8ZI7 - chain A; structure by X-ray diffraction, 2.10 A resolution.

# Chain A
Name: UGT-glycosyltransferase 76G4
From: Stevia rebaudiana
Notes: EC 2.4.1.-
Chain sequence (458 residues; each row starts with the number of its first residue):
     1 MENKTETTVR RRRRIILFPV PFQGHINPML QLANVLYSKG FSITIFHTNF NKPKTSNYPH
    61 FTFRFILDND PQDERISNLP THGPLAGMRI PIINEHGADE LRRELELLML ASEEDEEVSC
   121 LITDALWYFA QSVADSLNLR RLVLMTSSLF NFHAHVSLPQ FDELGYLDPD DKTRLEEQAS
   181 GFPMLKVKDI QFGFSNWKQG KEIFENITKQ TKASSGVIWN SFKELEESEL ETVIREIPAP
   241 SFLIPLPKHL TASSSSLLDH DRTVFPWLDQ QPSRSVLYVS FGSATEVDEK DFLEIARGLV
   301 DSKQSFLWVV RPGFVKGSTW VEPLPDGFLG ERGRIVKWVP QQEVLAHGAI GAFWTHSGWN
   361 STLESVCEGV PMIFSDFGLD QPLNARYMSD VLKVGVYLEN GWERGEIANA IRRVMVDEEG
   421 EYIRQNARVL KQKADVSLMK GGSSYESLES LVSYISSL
Not modelled in the structure: 1-11, 158-187, 249-262
Ion coordination: Na+: Gly-330, Leu-458
Small-molecule neighbours: Rubusoside (AQ9; 1-O-[(8alpha,9beta,10alpha,13alpha)-13-(beta-D-glucopyranosyloxy)-18-oxokaur-16-en-18-yl]-beta-D-glucopyranose): Phe-22, His-25, Gly-83, Pro-84, Ala-86, Gly-87, Ile-90, Pro-91, Leu-126, Ser-147, Asn-151, His-155, Phe-194, Trp-197, Gln-199, Gly-200, Ile-203, Phe-204, Ile-207, Leu-379, Asp-380, Gln-381, Asn-384

# In short
Ligands of chain A: Rubusoside. Gly-330 and Leu-458 coordinate Na+.
Chain A is UGT-glycosyltransferase 76G4 (Stevia rebaudiana); the structure, Crystal structure of SrUGT76G4 in
complex with Rubusoside, was determined by X-ray diffraction (same publication as 8ZI6).
